Entry 7L1F (electron microscopy, 3.89 A resolution); this record covers chains A and T of the 5 polymer chains in the assembly.

Chain A:
Name: RNA-directed RNA polymerase
Source organism: Severe acute respiratory syndrome coronavirus 2
Notes: EC 2.7.7.48
Reference sequence: P0DTD1 (R1AB_SARS2); residues 32-929 here correspond to UniProt positions 4424-5321 (UniProt number = residue number + 4392)
Amino-acid sequence (898 residues; numbered 32 to 929; the number before each row is that of its first residue):
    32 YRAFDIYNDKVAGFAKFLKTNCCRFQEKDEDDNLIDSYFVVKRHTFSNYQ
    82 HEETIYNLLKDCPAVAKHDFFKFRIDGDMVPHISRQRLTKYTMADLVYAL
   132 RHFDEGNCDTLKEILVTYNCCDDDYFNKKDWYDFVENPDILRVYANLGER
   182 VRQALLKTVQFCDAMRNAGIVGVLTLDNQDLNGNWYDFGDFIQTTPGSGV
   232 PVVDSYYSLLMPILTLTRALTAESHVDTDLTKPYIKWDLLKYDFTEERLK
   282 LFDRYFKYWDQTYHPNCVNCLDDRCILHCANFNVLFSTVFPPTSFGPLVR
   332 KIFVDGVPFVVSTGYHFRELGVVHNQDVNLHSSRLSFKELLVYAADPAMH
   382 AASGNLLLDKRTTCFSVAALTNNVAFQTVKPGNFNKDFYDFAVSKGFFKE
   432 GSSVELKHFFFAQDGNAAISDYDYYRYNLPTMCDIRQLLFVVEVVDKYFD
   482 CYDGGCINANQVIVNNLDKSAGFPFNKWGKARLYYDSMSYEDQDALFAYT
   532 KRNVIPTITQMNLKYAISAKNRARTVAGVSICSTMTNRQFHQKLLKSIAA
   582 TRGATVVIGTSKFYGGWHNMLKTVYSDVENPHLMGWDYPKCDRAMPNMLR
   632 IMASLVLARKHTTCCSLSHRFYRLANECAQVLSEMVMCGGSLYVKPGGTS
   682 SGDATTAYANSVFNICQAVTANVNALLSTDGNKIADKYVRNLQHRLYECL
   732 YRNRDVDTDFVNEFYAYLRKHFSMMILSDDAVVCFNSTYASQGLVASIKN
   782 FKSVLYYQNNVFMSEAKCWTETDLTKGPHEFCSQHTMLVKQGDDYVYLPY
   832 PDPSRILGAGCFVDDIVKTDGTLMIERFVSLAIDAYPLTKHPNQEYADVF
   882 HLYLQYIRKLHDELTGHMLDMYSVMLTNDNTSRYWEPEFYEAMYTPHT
Unresolved in the structure: 51-83, 101-118, 896-910
Swiss-Prot annotation at these positions:
  - region: Lys-545 to Arg-555 (Interaction with RMP Remdesivir), Thr-582 to Pro-620 (RdRp Palm N-ter)
  - active site: Ser-759, Asp-760, Asp-761
  - binding site (Mn(2+)): Asn-209, Asp-218
  - binding site (Zn(2+)): His-295, Cys-301, Cys-306, Cys-310, Cys-487, His-642, Cys-645, Cys-646
Reported in the primary citation:
  - binding site for the 17-nt RNA strand: Ser-861 (proposed by the authors, not directly observed)

Chain T:
Molecule: 18-nt RNA strand
Sequence (18 nucleotides; numbered 0 to 17; the number before each row is that of its first residue; numbering starts at 0):
     0 AUUUUAAUAGCUUCUUAG

Interface between chain A and chain T:
Pairs across the interface (18; chain A residue first):
  Asn-496(A) with U3(T), hydrogen bond to the phosphate
  Lys-500(A) with U2(T), salt bridge to the phosphate
  Ser-501(A) with A0(T), hydrogen bond to the sugar; U1(T), sugar contact
  Asn-543(A) with A0(T), hydrogen bond to the base
  Ala-558(A) with U1(T), sugar contact
  Gly-590(A) with U4(T), hydrogen bond to the sugar; A5(T), sugar contact
  Ser-592(A) with A5(T), hydrogen bond to the sugar
  Tyr-595(A) with U7(T), hydrogen bond to the phosphate
  Ser-682(A) with U1(T), base contact
  Gly-683(A) with U1(T), hydrogen bond to the sugar; U2(T), sugar contact
  Asp-684(A) with U2(T), hydrogen bond to the sugar
  Ala-685(A) with U2(T), hydrogen bond to the sugar
  Tyr-689(A) with U3(T), hydrogen bond to the sugar; U4(T), sugar contact
  Met-924(A) with U7(T), sugar contact
Also at the interface, not in a pair above, chain A (21 interface residues in all): Gln-541, Val-557, Arg-569, Lys-577, Ala-580, Phe-594, Phe-920
Also at the interface, not in a pair above, chain T (9 interface residues in all): A6, A8

Summary:
The interface between chain A and chain T involves 21 residues on one side and 9 on the other, with 10
hydrogen bonds and 1 salt bridge. Among the polar pairs are Asn-543(A)/A0(T), Ser-501(A)/A0(T) and
Gly-590(A)/U4(T). The paper reports a binding site for the 17-nt RNA strand at Ser-861(A).
Here chain A is RNA-directed RNA polymerase (Severe acute respiratory syndrome coronavirus 2) and chain T is
an 18-nt RNA strand. Entry 7L1F (SARS-CoV-2 RdRp in complex with 4 Remdesivir monophosphate) was determined by
electron microscopy.
